Entry 8GUF (X-ray diffraction, 1.99 A resolution); this record covers chains A and C of the 5 polymer chains in the assembly.

== Chain A ==
Protein: Heat-labile enterotoxin IIB, B chain
Source organism: Escherichia coli
Reference sequence: P43529 (E2BB_ECOLX); residues 1-99 here correspond to UniProt positions 24-122 (UniProt number = residue number + 23)
Chain sequence (103 residues; numbered -1 to 101; the number before each row is that of its first residue; numbers below 1 keep their minus sign (Gly-1 is residue -1)):
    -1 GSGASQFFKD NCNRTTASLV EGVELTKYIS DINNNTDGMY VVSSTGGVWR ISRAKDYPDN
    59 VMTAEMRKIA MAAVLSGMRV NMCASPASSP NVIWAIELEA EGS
Disordered / not traced: 101
Disulfides: Cys10-Cys81
Differences from the reference sequence: linker (-1 to 0, 100-101)

== Chain C ==
Protein: Heat-labile enterotoxin IIB, B chain
Source organism: Escherichia coli
Reference sequence: P43529 (E2BB_ECOLX); residues 1-99 here correspond to UniProt positions 24-122 (UniProt number = residue number + 23)
Chain sequence (103 residues; row label = number of the first residue in the row):
     1 GASQFFKDNC NRTTASLVEG VELTKYISDI NNNTDGMYVV SSTGGVWRIS RAKDYPDNVM
    61 TAEMRKIAMA AVLSGMRVNM CASPASSPNV IWAIELEAEG SGS
Disulfides: Cys10-Cys81
Differences from the reference sequence: linker (100-103)

== Chain A / chain C interface ==
Residue-residue contacts (56):
  Gly-1(A) - Lys25(C)
  Gly1(A) - Lys25(C)  hydrogen bond (backbone-side chain)
  Ser3(A) - Lys25(C)
  Phe5(A) - Ile27(C)  hydrophobic
  Phe5(A) - Tyr38(C)  hydrophobic
  Phe5(A) - Val46(C)  hydrophobic
  Phe5(A) - Pro88(C)  hydrophobic
  Phe6(A) - Ile27(C)  hydrophobic
  Asn9(A) - Asp29(C)
  Asn9(A) - Thr34(C)
  Arg12(A) - Asn33(C)
  Arg12(A) - Thr34(C)
  Thr13(A) - Asn31(C)
  Thr13(A) - Asn33(C)
  Ser50(A) - Ile30(C)
  Tyr55(A) - Arg51(C)  hydrogen bond
  Tyr55(A) - Ala52(C)  hydrogen bond (side chain-backbone)
  Tyr55(A) - Lys53(C)
  Pro56(A) - Asp35(C)
  Pro56(A) - Arg51(C)
  Asp57(A) - Ile30(C)
  Asp57(A) - Asp35(C)
  Val59(A) - Arg65(C)
  Met60(A) - Ser28(C)  hydrogen bond (backbone-side chain)
  Met60(A) - Asp29(C)
  Met60(A) - Ile30(C)  hydrophobic
  Met60(A) - Asp35(C)
  Met60(A) - Gly36(C)
  Met60(A) - Met37(C)  hydrophobic
  Glu63(A) - Tyr26(C)  hydrogen bond
  Glu63(A) - Met37(C)
  Glu63(A) - Arg65(C)  salt bridge
  Met64(A) - Ser28(C)
  Lys66(A) - Met69(C)
  Ile67(A) - Tyr26(C)  hydrophobic
  Met76(A) - Val72(C)  hydrophobic
  Met76(A) - Leu73(C)  hydrophobic
  Cys81(A) - Asn31(C)
  Trp92(A) - Asp29(C)
  Trp92(A) - Ile30(C)  hydrogen bond (backbone-backbone)
  Trp92(A) - Asn31(C)
  Ala93(A) - Ser28(C)
  Ala93(A) - Asp29(C)
  Ile94(A) - Tyr26(C)
  Ile94(A) - Ile27(C)
  Ile94(A) - Ser28(C)  hydrogen bond (backbone-backbone)
  Glu95(A) - Lys25(C)
  Glu95(A) - Tyr26(C)
  Glu95(A) - Ile27(C)
  Leu96(A) - Thr24(C)
  Leu96(A) - Lys25(C)
  Leu96(A) - Tyr26(C)  hydrogen bond (backbone-backbone)
  Leu96(A) - Met69(C)  hydrophobic
  Glu97(A) - Thr24(C)
  Glu97(A) - Lys25(C)  salt bridge
  Ala98(A) - Thr24(C)  hydrogen bond (backbone-backbone)
Interface residues without a listed pair, chain A (30 interface residues in all): Thr61, Ala70, Ser74
Interface residues without a listed pair, chain C (24 interface residues in all): Val40

== In short ==
30 residues of chain A face 24 of chain C across their interface, with 9 hydrogen bonds and 2 salt bridges.
Among the polar pairs are Glu63(A)-Arg65(C), Glu97(A)-Lys25(C) and Gly1(A)-Lys25(C).
Here chain A is Heat-labile enterotoxin IIB, B chain and chain C is Heat-labile enterotoxin IIB, B chain, both
from Escherichia coli. Entry 8GUF (Crystal structure of cyclic B subunit of type II heat labile enterotoxin)
was determined by X-ray diffraction.
